4D8J - chains M and A of the 4 polymer chains in the assembly; structure by X-ray diffraction, 3.55 A resolution.

Chain M:
Molecule: 19-nt DNA strand
Sequence (19 nucleotides; each row starts with the number of its first residue):
     1 TTCGTGACAA TGTCACGAA

Chain A:
Name: Macrodomain Ter protein
Organism: Escherichia coli
UniProtKB: P0A8N0 (MATP_ECOLI); residues 1-150 here = UniProt positions 1-150
Chain sequence (150 residues; row label = number of the first residue in the row):
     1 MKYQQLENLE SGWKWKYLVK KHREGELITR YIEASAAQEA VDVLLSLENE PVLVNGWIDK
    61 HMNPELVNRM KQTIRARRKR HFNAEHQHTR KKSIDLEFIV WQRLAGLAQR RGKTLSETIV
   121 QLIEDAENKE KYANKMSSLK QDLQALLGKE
Not modelled in the structure: 150

Interface between chain M and chain A:
Residue-residue contacts (19; chain M residue first):
  DT2(M) with Lys71(A), phosphate contact; Arg75(A), sugar contact
  DC3(M) with Met1(A), phosphate contact; Gln5(A), phosphate contact; Arg75(A), salt bridge to the phosphate
  DG4(M) with Met1(A), phosphate contact; Lys2(A), hydrogen bond to the phosphate; Tyr3(A), phosphate contact; Arg75(A), phosphate contact; Arg78(A), salt bridge to the phosphate
  DT5(M) with Lys2(A), salt bridge to the phosphate; Tyr3(A), hydrogen bond to the phosphate; Lys79(A), salt bridge to the phosphate
  DG6(M) with Lys91(A), salt bridge to the phosphate; Thr114(A), phosphate contact
  DA7(M) with Thr114(A), phosphate contact; Leu115(A), hydrogen bond to the phosphate
  DC8(M) with Trp101(A), hydrogen bond to the phosphate; Leu115(A), phosphate contact
Also at the interface, not in a pair above, chain A (14 interface residues in all): Ala105, Ser116

In short:
Chain M and chain A form an interface of 7 and 14 residues respectively, with 4 hydrogen bonds and 5 salt
bridges. Among the polar pairs are DG4(M)-Lys2(A), DT5(M)-Tyr3(A) and DA7(M)-Leu115(A).
Chain M is a 19-nt DNA strand and chain A is Macrodomain Ter protein (Escherichia coli); the structure,
Structure of E. coli MatP-mats complex, was determined by X-ray diffraction together with 3VEA and 3VEB from
the same study.
